PDB entry 9FH0 | electron microscopy, 2.90 A resolution | chains A and G

# Chain A
Molecule: 3,2-trans-enoyl-CoA isomerase
Source organism: Saccharomyces cerevisiae
UniProtKB: Q05871 (ECI1_YEAST); residues 1-280 here = UniProt positions 1-280
Sequence (280 residues; numbered 1 to 280; the number before each row is that of its first residue):
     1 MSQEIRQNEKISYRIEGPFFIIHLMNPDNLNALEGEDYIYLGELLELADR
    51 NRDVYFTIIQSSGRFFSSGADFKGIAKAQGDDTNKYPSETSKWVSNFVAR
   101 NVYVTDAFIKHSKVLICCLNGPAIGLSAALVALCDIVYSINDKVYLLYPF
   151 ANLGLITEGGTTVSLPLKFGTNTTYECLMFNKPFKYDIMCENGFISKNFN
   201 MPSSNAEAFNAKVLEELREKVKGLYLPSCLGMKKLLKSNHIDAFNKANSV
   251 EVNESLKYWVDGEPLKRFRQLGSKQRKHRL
Disordered / not traced: 1-3, 80-84
Curated features (UniProtKB/Swiss-Prot):
  - motif: H278 to L280 (Microbody targeting signal)
  - active site: E158 (Proton donor/acceptor)
  - binding site (substrate): S68 to F72, L126
  - mutagenesis: E158 (E158A: Loss of activity)
From the paper describing this entry:
  - conformationally variable residues (order/disorder transition): F268 to L280

# Chain G
Molecule: Peroxisomal targeting signal receptor
Source organism: Saccharomyces cerevisiae
UniProtKB: P35056 (PEX5_YEAST); residue numbers follow UniProt; this construct covers 2-612
Sequence (612 residues; row label = number of the first residue in the row):
     1 ADVGSCSVGNNPLAQLHKHTQQNKSLQFNQKNNGRLNESPLQGTNKPGIS
    51 EAFISNVNAISQENMANMQRFINGEPLIDDKRRMEIGPSSGRLPPFSNVH
   101 SLQTSANPTQIKGVNDISHWSQEFQGSNSIQNRNADTGNSEKAWQRGSTT
   151 ASSRFQYPNTMMNNYAYASMNSLSGSRLQSPAFMNQQQSGRSKEGVNEQE
   201 QQPWTDQFEKLEKEVSENLDINDEIEKEENVSEVEQNKPETVEKEEGVYG
   251 DQYQSDFQEVWDSIHKDAEEVLPSELVNDDLNLGEDYLKYLGGRVNGNIE
   301 YAFQSNNEYFNNPNAYKIGCLLMENGAKLSEAALAFEAAVKEKPDHVDAW
   351 LRLGLVQTQNEKELNGISALEECLKLDPKNLEAMKTLAISYINEGYDMSA
   401 FTMLDKWAETKYPEIWSRIKQQDDKFQKEKGFTHIDMNAHITKQFLQLAN
   451 NLSTIDPEIQLCLGLLFYTKDDFDKTIDCFESALRVNPNDELMWNRLGAS
   501 LANSNRSEEAIQAYHRALQLKPSFVRARYNLAVSSMNIGCFKEAAGYLLS
   551 VLSMHEVNTNNKKGDVGSLLNTYNDTVIETLKRVFIAMNRDDLLQEVKPG
   601 MDLKRFKGEFSF
Disordered / not traced: 1-275, 424-432, 560-574
Differences from the reference sequence: expression tag (1)
Curated features (UniProtKB/Swiss-Prot):
  - region: S7 to N29 (Amphipathic helix 1 (AH1)), R70 to T104 (Amphipathic helix 2 (AH2)), P158 to S174 (Amphipathic helix 3 (AH3)), F257 to P273 (Amphipathic helix 4 (AH4))
  - motif: W120 to F124 (WxxxF/Y motif 1), W204 to F208 (WxxxF/Y motif 2)
  - modified residue: S61 (Phosphoserine)
  - cross-link: C6 (Glycyl cysteine thioester (Cys-Gly) (interchain with G-Cter in ubiquitin)), K18 (Glycyl lysine isopeptide (Lys-Gly) (interchain with G-Cter in ubiquitin)), K24 (Glycyl lysine isopeptide (Lys-Gly) (interchain with G-Cter in ubiquitin))
  - mutagenesis: C6 (C6R: Abolished monoubiquitination by PEX2, promoting polyubiquitination by PEX10 and degradation. Loss of UBE2D2-independent ubiquitination ...), K18 (K18R: Loss of UBE2D2-dependent ubiquitination. No effect on its function. Abolished monoubiquitination by PEX2 and polyubiquitination by PEX10, leading to impaired protein import in peroxisomes ...), K24 (K24R: Loss of UBE2D2-dependent ubiquitination. No effect on its function. Abolished monoubiquitination by PEX2 and polyubiquitination by PEX10, leading to impaired protein import in peroxisomes ...)
From the paper describing this entry:
  - conformationally variable residues (order/disorder transition): L276 to N296

# Interface between chain A and chain G
Residue-residue contacts (68):
  N29(A) - Y290(G)
  N29(A) - R294(G)
  L30(A) - Y290(G)
  F65(A) - D279(G)
  F65(A) - D280(G)
  F65(A) - L281(G)  hydrophobic
  S68(A) - Y287(G)
  S68(A) - Y290(G)
  D71(A) - R294(G)  salt bridge
  F72(A) - Y287(G)
  F72(A) - L291(G)  hydrophobic
  F72(A) - V295(G)
  K73(A) - R294(G)
  K73(A) - N298(G)
  G74(A) - R294(G)  hydrogen bond (backbone-backbone)
  G74(A) - V295(G)  hydrogen bond (backbone-backbone)
  G74(A) - G297(G)
  I75(A) - V295(G)  hydrogen bond (backbone-backbone)
  A76(A) - V295(G)  hydrogen bond (backbone-backbone)
  A76(A) - N296(G)
  K77(A) - V295(G)
  K77(A) - N296(G)
  K77(A) - G297(G)
  K77(A) - N298(G)
  P122(A) - D279(G)
  I124(A) - L281(G)  hydrophobic
  I124(A) - Y287(G)  hydrophobic
  K143(A) - N278(G)
  Y145(A) - D279(G)  hydrogen bond
  Y145(A) - L283(G)
  Y145(A) - G284(G)  hydrogen bond (side chain-backbone)
  L147(A) - G284(G)
  P149(A) - Y287(G)  hydrophobic
  N152(A) - L288(G)
  L153(A) - L288(G)  hydrophobic
  P183(A) - L283(G)
  K185(A) - L283(G)
  F268(A) - L291(G)  hydrophobic
  F268(A) - V295(G)
  L271(A) - L288(G)  hydrophobic
  L271(A) - L291(G)  hydrophobic
  L271(A) - G292(G)
  G272(A) - G292(G)
  G272(A) - V295(G)
  G272(A) - N296(G)  hydrogen bond (backbone-side chain)
  K274(A) - E394(G)
  K274(A) - G395(G)
  Q275(A) - E394(G)
  R276(A) - I392(G)  hydrogen bond (side chain-backbone)
  R276(A) - N393(G)  hydrogen bond (backbone-backbone)
  R276(A) - D397(G)  salt bridge
  R276(A) - Y468(G)
  R276(A) - T469(G)
  H278(A) - A502(G)  hydrogen bond (side chain-backbone)
  H278(A) - N503(G)
  H278(A) - N530(G)
  H278(A) - V533(G)
  R279(A) - E361(G)  salt bridge
  R279(A) - N393(G)
  R279(A) - E394(G)  salt bridge
  R279(A) - A499(G)
  R279(A) - R526(G)
  R279(A) - N530(G)  hydrogen bond (backbone-side chain)
  L280(A) - N393(G)  hydrogen bond (backbone-side chain)
  L280(A) - N495(G)
  L280(A) - R496(G)
  L280(A) - A499(G)
  L280(A) - R526(G)
Other interface residues (no listed pair), chain A (31 interface residues in all): A32
Other interface residues (no listed pair), chain G (36 interface residues in all): V277, I389, L492, Y514
The authors on this interface:
  - residue pairs: N29(A)-R294(G), D71(A)-R294(G), R276(A)-D397(G) (salt bridge), R279(A)-E361(G) (salt bridge), R279(A)-E394(G) (salt bridge), R279(A)-N393(G)
  - interface residues, chain A: N29(A), L30(A), F65(A), S68(A), D71(A), F72(A), K73(A), P122(A), I124(A), K143(A), Y145(A), P149(A), N152(A), P183(A), F268(A), L271(A), G272(A), H278(A)
  - interface residues, chain G: L276(G), N278(G), D279(G), D280(G), L281(G), L283(G), G284(G), Y287(G), L288(G), Y290(G), L291(G), G292(G), V295(G), N296(G), G297(G), N298(G), N393(G), A502(G), N503(G), N530(G)

# Summary
31 residues of chain A face 36 of chain G across their interface; the contacts include 12 hydrogen bonds and 4
salt bridges. Among the polar pairs are D71(A)-R294(G), R276(A)-D397(G) and R279(A)-E361(G). The authors
report contacts between N29(A) and R294(G), D71(A) and R294(G) and R279(A) and N393(G); salt bridges between
R276(A) and D397(G), R279(A) and E361(G) and R279(A) and E394(G). From the paper: interface residues N29(A),
L30(A) and L276(G) among others; conformational variability at F268(A) and L276(G).
Chain A is 3,2-trans-enoyl-CoA isomerase and chain G is Peroxisomal targeting signal receptor, both from
Saccharomyces cerevisiae; the structure, Pex5-Eci1 complex - Pex5 local refinement, was determined by electron
microscopy (same publication as 9FGZ).
